1USY - chains A and D of the 8 polymer chains in the assembly; structure by X-ray diffraction, 2.52 A resolution.

# Chain A (and D)
Name: ATP phosphoribosyltransferase regulatory subunit
Organism: Thermotoga maritima
Notes: chain D of this document is another copy of the same molecule, construct and numbering; everything in this record applies to it too
Reference sequence: Q9X0D3 (HISZ_THEMA); residue numbers follow UniProt; this construct covers 1-275
Sequence (275 residues; row label = number of the first residue in the row):
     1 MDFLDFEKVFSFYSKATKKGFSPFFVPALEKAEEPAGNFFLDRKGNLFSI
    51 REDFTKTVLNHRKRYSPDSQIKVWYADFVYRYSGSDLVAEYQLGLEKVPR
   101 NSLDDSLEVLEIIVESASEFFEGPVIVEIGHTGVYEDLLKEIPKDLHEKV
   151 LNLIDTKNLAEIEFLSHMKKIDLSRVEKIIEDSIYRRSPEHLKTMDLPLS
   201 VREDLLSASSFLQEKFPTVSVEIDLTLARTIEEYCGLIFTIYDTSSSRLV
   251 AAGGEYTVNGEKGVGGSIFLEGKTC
Residues lining bound ligands:
  - histidine (HIS), molecule 1: N152, L153, E161
  - histidine (HIS), molecule 2: K157, I184, Y185

# Interface between chain A and chain D
Contacting residue pairs (7):
  P35(A) with P35(D), hydrophobic; F39(D), hydrophobic
  F39(A) with P35(D), hydrophobic; F39(D), hydrophobic; L41(D), hydrophobic; L47(D), hydrophobic
  L47(A) with F39(D), hydrophobic
Other interface residues (no listed pair), chain A (4 interface residues in all): L41

# Summary
The chain A/chain D interface involves 4 residues from each chain. Ligands of chain A: histidine.
Chain A and chain D are both ATP phosphoribosyltransferase regulatory subunit (Thermotoga maritima); the
structure, ATP phosphoribosyl transferase (HisG:HisZ) complex from Thermotoga maritima, was determined by
X-ray diffraction.
